PDB entry 6KUK | electron microscopy, 3.90 A resolution | chains B and V of the 5 polymer chains in the assembly

Chain B:
Protein: RNA-directed RNA polymerase catalytic subunit
Organism: Influenza D virus (D/swine/Oklahoma/1334/2011)
Notes: EC 2.7.7.48
UniProtKB: K9LH03 (K9LH03_9ORTO); numbering as in UniProt (aligned over 1-753)
Chain sequence (753 residues; numbered 1 to 753; the number before each row is that of its first residue):
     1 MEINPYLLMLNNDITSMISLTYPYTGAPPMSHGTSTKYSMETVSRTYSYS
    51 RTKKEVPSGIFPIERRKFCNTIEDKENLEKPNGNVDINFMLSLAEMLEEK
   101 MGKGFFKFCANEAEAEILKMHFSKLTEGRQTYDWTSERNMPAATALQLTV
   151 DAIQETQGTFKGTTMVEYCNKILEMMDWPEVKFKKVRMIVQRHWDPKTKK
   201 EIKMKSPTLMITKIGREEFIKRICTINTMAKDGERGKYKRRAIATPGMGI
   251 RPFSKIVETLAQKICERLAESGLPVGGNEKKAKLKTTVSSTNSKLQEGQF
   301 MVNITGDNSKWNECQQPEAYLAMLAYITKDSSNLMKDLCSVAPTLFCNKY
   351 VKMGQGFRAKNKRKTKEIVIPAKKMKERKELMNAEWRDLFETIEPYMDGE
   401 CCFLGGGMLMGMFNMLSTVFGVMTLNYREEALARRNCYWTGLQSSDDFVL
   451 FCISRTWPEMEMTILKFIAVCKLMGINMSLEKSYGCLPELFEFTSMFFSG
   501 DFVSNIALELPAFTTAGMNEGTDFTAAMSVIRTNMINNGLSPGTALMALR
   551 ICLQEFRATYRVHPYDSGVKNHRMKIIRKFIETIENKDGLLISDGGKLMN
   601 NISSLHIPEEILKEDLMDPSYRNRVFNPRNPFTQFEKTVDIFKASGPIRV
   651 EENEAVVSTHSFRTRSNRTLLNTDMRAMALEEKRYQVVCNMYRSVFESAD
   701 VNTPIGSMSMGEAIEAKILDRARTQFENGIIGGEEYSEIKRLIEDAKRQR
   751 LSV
Unresolved in the structure: 187-207, 273-279, 431-434, 636-654, 753

Chain V:
Molecule: 15-nt RNA strand
Sequence (15 nucleotides; row label = number of the first residue in the row):
     1 AGCAGUAGCAAGGAG

Chain B / chain V interface:
Pairs across the interface - 15 pairs, chain B then chain V:
  His32(B) with G5(V), phosphate contact; A7(V), base contact
  Gly33(B) with A7(V), phosphate contact; G8(V), sugar contact
  Thr34(B) with A7(V), phosphate contact; G8(V), phosphate contact
  Lys37(B) with U6(V), hydrogen bond to the sugar; A7(V), phosphate contact
  Tyr38(B) with U6(V), phosphate contact
  Tyr238(B) with U6(V), base contact
  Lys239(B) with U6(V), hydrogen bond to the base
  Arg240(B) with U6(V), phosphate contact
  Arg358(B) with G8(V), phosphate contact; C9(V), salt bridge to the phosphate
  Trp386(B) with A7(V), hydrogen bond to the phosphate
Other interface residues (no listed pair), chain B (11 interface residues in all): Phe357

Overview:
Chain B and chain V form an interface of 11 and 5 residues respectively; the contacts include 3 hydrogen bonds
and 1 salt bridge. Polar contacts include Lys239(B)-U6(V), Lys37(B)-U6(V) and Trp386(B)-A7(V).
Here chain B is RNA-directed RNA polymerase catalytic subunit (Influenza D virus (D/swine/Oklahoma/1334/2011))
and chain V is a 15-nt RNA strand. Entry 6KUK (Structure of influenza D virus polymerase bound to vRNA
promoter in mode A conformation (class A1)) was determined by electron microscopy (same publication as 6KUJ,
6KUP, 6KUR, 6KUT, 6KUV and 6KV5).
